Entry 4AQY (X-ray diffraction, 3.50 A resolution); this record covers chains A and T of the 23 polymer chains in the assembly.

[Chain A]
Molecule: 16S ribosomal RNA
From: Thermus thermophilus
Sequence (1522 nucleotides; row label = number of the first residue in the row; note: 44 numbers in that range are skipped by the numbering (no residue carries them; nothing is unmodelled there); a row labelled like 189A-189L holds insertion residues (189A, then the next letters in order); numbering starts at 0):
     0 UUUGUUGGAGAGUUUGAUCCUGGCUCAGGGUGAACGCUGGCGGCGUGCCU
    50 AAGACAUGCAAGUCGUGCGGGCCG
    76 CGGGGUUUU
    88 ACUCCG
    96 UGGUCAGCGGCGGACGGGUGAGUAACGCGUGGGU
  129A G
   130 ACCUACCCGGAAGAGGGGGACAACCCGGGGAAACUCGGGCUAAUCCCCCA
   180 UGUGGACCCG
189A-189L CCCCUUGGGGUG
   190 UGUCCAAAGGGCUUU
   216 GCCCGCUUCCGGAUGGGCCCGCGUCCCAUCAGCUAGUUGGUGGGGUAAUG
   266 GCCCACCAAGGCGACGACGGGUAGCCGGUCUGAGAGGAUGGCCGGCCACA
   316 GGGGCACUGAGACACGGGCCCCACUCCUACGGGAGGCAGCAGUUAGGAAU
   366 CUUCCGCAAUGGGCGCAAGCCUGACGGAGCGACGCCGCUUGGAGGAAGAA
   416 GCCCUUCGGGGUGUAAACUCCUGA
   441 ACCCGGGACGAAACCCCC
   460 GA
   470 CGAGGGGA
   479 CUGACGGUACCGGGGUAA
   498 UAGCGCCGGCCAACUCCGUGCCAGCAGCCGCGGUAAUACGGAGGGCGCGA
   548 GCGUUACCCGGAUUCACUGGGCGUAAAGGGCGUGUAGGCGGCCUGGGGCG
   598 UCCCAUGUGAAAGACCACGGCUCAACCGUGGGGGAGCGUGGGAUACGCUC
   648 AGGCUAGACGGUGGGAGAGGGUGGUGGAAUUCCCGGAGUAGCGGUGAAAU
   698 GCGCAGAUACCGGGAGGAACGCCGAUGGCGAAGGCAGCCACCUGGUCCAC
   748 CCGUGACGCUGAGGCGCGAAAGCGUGGGGAGCAAACCGGAUUAGAUACCC
   798 GGGUAGUCCACGCCCUAAACGAUGCGCGCUAGGUCUCUGGGUCU
   848 CCUGGGGGCCGAAGCUAACGCGUUAAGCGCGCCGCCUGGGGAGUACGGCC
   898 GCAAGGCUGAAACUCAAAGGAAUUGACGGGGGCCCGCACAAGCGGUGGAG
   948 CAUGUGGUUUAAUUCGAAGCAACGCGAAGAACCUUACCAGGCCUUGACAU
   998 GCUA
 1001A G
  1002 GGAACCCGGGUGAAAGCCUGGGGUGCCCC
1030A-1030D GCGA
  1031 GGGGAGCCCUAGCACAGGUGCUGCAUGGCCGUCGUCAGCUCGUGCCGUGA
  1081 GGUGUUGGGUUAAGUCCCGCAACGAGCGCAACCCCCGCCGUUAGUUGCCA
  1131 GCGGUUCGGCCGGGCACUCUAACGGGACUGCCCGCG
  1168 AAAGCGGGAGGAAGGAGGGGACGACGUCUGGUCAGCAUGGCCCUUACGGC
  1218 CUGGGCGACACACGUGCUACAAUGCCCACUACAAAGCGAUGCCACCCGGC
  1268 AACGGGGAGCUAAUCGCAAAAAGGUGGGCCCAGUUCGGAUUGGGGUCUGC
  1318 AACCCGACCCCAUGAAGCCGGAAUCGCUAGUAAUCGCGGAUCAGCC
 1363A A
  1364 UGCCGCGGUGAAUACGUUCCCGGGCCUUGUACACACCGCCCGUCACGCCA
  1414 UGGGAGCGGGCUCUACCCGAAGUCGCCGG
1442A-1442B GA
  1443 GCCUA
  1452 C
  1456 GGGCAGGCGCCGAGGGUAGGGCCCGUGACUGGGGCGAAGUCGUAACAAGG
  1506 UAGCUGUACCGGAAGGUGCGGCUGGAUCACCUCCUUUCU
Disordered / not traced: 0-4, 1534-1540
Ion coordination: Mg2+ site 1: U12, C526, A914; Mg2+ site 2: G15, U920; Mg2+ site 3 near G21 (its only coordinating residue here); Mg2+ site 4 near G22 (its only coordinating residue here); Mg2+ site 5: G46, G394; Mg2+ site 6: C48, G115; Mg2+ site 7 near A53 (its only coordinating residue here); Mg2+ site 8 near A59 (its only coordinating residue here); Mg2+ site 9: G61, U62, G105; Mg2+ site 10: A109, A329, G331; Mg2+ site 11: G115, G117; Mg2+ site 12: A116, G117, G289; 112 more Mg2+ sites not listed; 10 more K+ sites not listed
Residues lining bound ligands:
  - apramycin (AM2), molecule 1: G38, C40, G41, G42, A393, G394, C395, G396, A397, C483, G484, U486, A487
  - apramycin (AM2), molecule 2: U244, C245, C893, G894, G1416, G1417, C1478, C1479, G1480, U1481, G1482
  - apramycin (AM2), molecule 3: G664, A665, G666, G667, G668, U669, C732, A733, G734, C735, C806
  - apramycin (AM2), molecule 4: G818, A819, U820, G854, G855, C856, G867, C868, G869, U871, A872
  - apramycin (AM2), molecule 5: G1405, C1407, A1408, C1409, G1410, G1491, A1492, A1493, G1494, U1495, C1496
From the paper describing this entry:
  - binding site for apramycin: A1408, G1491, A1493, G1494, U1495
  - mutagenesis - A1408G, G1491A, G1491C, G1491U: increased growth in response to apramycin

[Chain T]
Protein: 30S ribosomal protein S20
From: Thermus thermophilus
Amino-acid sequence (106 residues; row label = number of the first residue in the row):
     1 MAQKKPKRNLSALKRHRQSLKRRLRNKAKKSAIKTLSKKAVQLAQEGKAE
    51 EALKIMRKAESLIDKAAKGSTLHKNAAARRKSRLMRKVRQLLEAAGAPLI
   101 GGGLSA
Disordered / not traced: 1-7

[Chain A / chain T interface]
Pairs across the interface (96):
  G61(A) - Leu10(T)  phosphate contact
  G102(A) - Arg17(T)  salt bridge to the phosphate
  C103(A) - Lys14(T)  phosphate contact
  C103(A) - Arg17(T)  salt bridge to the phosphate
  C103(A) - Lys21(T)  phosphate contact
  G104(A) - Lys14(T)  hydrogen bond to the base
  G104(A) - Gln18(T)  hydrogen bond to the phosphate
  G104(A) - Lys21(T)  salt bridge to the phosphate
  G105(A) - Gln18(T)  phosphate contact
  G105(A) - Arg22(T)  salt bridge to the phosphate
  C106(A) - Arg15(T)  base contact
  G107(A) - Arg15(T)  hydrogen bond to the base
  G108(A) - Arg15(T)  base contact
  C132(A) - Lys74(T)  hydrogen bond to the phosphate
  C132(A) - Asn75(T)  phosphate contact
  U133(A) - Lys74(T)  salt bridge to the phosphate
  C175(A) - Arg25(T)  sugar contact
  C175(A) - Lys29(T)  phosphate contact
  C176(A) - Lys29(T)  salt bridge to the phosphate
  C177(A) - Lys65(T)  salt bridge to the phosphate
  C178(A) - Lys65(T)  salt bridge to the phosphate
  A185(A) - Glu60(T)  base contact
  A185(A) - Ala78(T)  phosphate contact
  A185(A) - Lys81(T)  hydrogen bond to the sugar
  C186(A) - Ala78(T)  sugar contact
  C186(A) - Lys81(T)  sugar contact
  C186(A) - Ser82(T)  hydrogen bond to the phosphate
  C186(A) - Met85(T)  hydrogen bond to the sugar
  C187(A) - Ser82(T)  hydrogen bond to the phosphate
  C187(A) - Met85(T)  sugar contact
  C187(A) - Arg86(T)  salt bridge to the phosphate
  C187(A) - Arg89(T)  hydrogen bond to the sugar
  C187(A) - Leu104(T)  base contact
  C187(A) - Ser105(T)  hydrogen bond to the base
  C188(A) - Arg86(T)  salt bridge to the phosphate
  C188(A) - Arg89(T)  hydrogen bond to the sugar
  C188(A) - Ser105(T)  base contact
  U190(A) - Ser105(T)  hydrogen bond to the base
  G191(A) - Met85(T)  base contact
  G191(A) - Gly101(T)  sugar contact
  G191(A) - Gly102(T)  hydrogen bond to the sugar
  G191(A) - Gly103(T)  base contact
  G191(A) - Leu104(T)  hydrogen bond to the base
  G191(A) - Ser105(T)  base contact
  U192(A) - Arg57(T)  phosphate contact
  U192(A) - Glu60(T)  hydrogen bond to the sugar
  U192(A) - Gly102(T)  sugar contact
  U192(A) - Gly103(T)  hydrogen bond to the sugar
  C193(A) - Arg57(T)  sugar contact
  C193(A) - Glu60(T)  sugar contact
  C193(A) - Ser61(T)  phosphate contact
  C193(A) - Asp64(T)  hydrogen bond to the sugar
  C194(A) - Ser61(T)  phosphate contact
  C194(A) - Asp64(T)  sugar contact
  C194(A) - Lys65(T)  sugar contact
  C194(A) - Lys68(T)  hydrogen bond to the sugar
  A195(A) - Lys65(T)  salt bridge to the phosphate
  A195(A) - Lys68(T)  sugar contact
  U223(A) - Lys68(T)  salt bridge to the phosphate
  G259(A) - Arg83(T)  salt bridge to the phosphate
  G259(A) - Lys87(T)  salt bridge to the phosphate
  G260(A) - Arg83(T)  salt bridge to the phosphate
  U261(A) - Arg79(T)  hydrogen bond to the base
  U261(A) - Arg83(T)  hydrogen bond to the base
  A262(A) - Lys74(T)  sugar contact
  A262(A) - Asn75(T)  hydrogen bond to the sugar
  A262(A) - Ala76(T)  phosphate contact
  A262(A) - Arg79(T)  salt bridge to the phosphate
  A263(A) - Asn75(T)  phosphate contact
  A263(A) - Arg79(T)  salt bridge to the phosphate
  C322(A) - Arg23(T)  sugar contact
  U323(A) - Ser19(T)  sugar contact
  U323(A) - Arg22(T)  phosphate contact
  U323(A) - Arg23(T)  phosphate contact
  U323(A) - Asn26(T)  hydrogen bond to the phosphate
  G324(A) - Arg22(T)  salt bridge to the phosphate
  G324(A) - Asn26(T)  hydrogen bond to the phosphate
  G324(A) - Ser70(T)  hydrogen bond to the phosphate
  A325(A) - Ser70(T)  phosphate contact
  G332(A) - Leu10(T)  phosphate contact
  G333(A) - His16(T)  hydrogen bond to the sugar
  U1436(A) - Arg23(T)  salt bridge to the phosphate
  G1438(A) - Lys34(T)  phosphate contact
  C1439(A) - Lys38(T)  salt bridge to the phosphate
  G1456(A) - Leu36(T)  sugar contact
  G1456(A) - Lys39(T)  hydrogen bond to the phosphate
  G1457(A) - Thr35(T)  phosphate contact
  G1457(A) - Leu36(T)  sugar contact
  G1457(A) - Lys39(T)  salt bridge to the phosphate
  G1458(A) - Ala28(T)  phosphate contact
  G1458(A) - Ser31(T)  phosphate contact
  G1458(A) - Thr35(T)  hydrogen bond to the phosphate
  C1459(A) - Lys27(T)  salt bridge to the phosphate
  C1459(A) - Ala28(T)  phosphate contact
  C1459(A) - Ser31(T)  hydrogen bond to the phosphate
  A1460(A) - Lys27(T)  phosphate contact
Interface residues without a listed pair, chain A (47 interface residues in all): C174, G184, G258
Interface residues without a listed pair, chain T (50 interface residues in all): Leu24, Ala32, His73, Arg80, Ala106

[In short]
47 residues of chain A face 50 of chain T across their interface, with 28 hydrogen bonds and 22 salt bridges.
Polar contacts include G104(A)-Lys14(T), G107(A)-Arg15(T) and C187(A)-Ser105(T). The paper reports a binding
site for apramycin at A1408(A), G1491(A) and A1493(A) among others; A1408G, G1491A and G1491C of chain A,
among others, increase growth in response to apramycin.
Chain A is 16S ribosomal RNA and chain T is 30S ribosomal protein S20, both from Thermus thermophilus; the
structure, Structure of ribosome-apramycin complexes, was determined by X-ray diffraction.
